4JZU - chains A and C; structure by X-ray diffraction, 1.70 A resolution.

== Chain A ==
Protein: RNA pyrophosphohydrolase
From: Bacillus subtilis subsp. subtilis
Notes: EC 3.6.1.55
UniProt: O35013 (YTKD_BACSU); residue numbers follow UniProt; this construct covers 1-158
Amino-acid sequence (158 residues; row label = number of the first residue in the row):
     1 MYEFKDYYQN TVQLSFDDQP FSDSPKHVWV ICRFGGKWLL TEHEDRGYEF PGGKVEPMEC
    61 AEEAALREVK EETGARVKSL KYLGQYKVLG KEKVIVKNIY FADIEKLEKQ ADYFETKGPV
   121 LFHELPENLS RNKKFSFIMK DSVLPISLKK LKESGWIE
Unresolved in the structure: 158
From the paper describing this entry:
  - binding site for the 2-nt RNA strand (chain C): Asn10
  - catalytic residues: Glu68, Glu115 (proposed by the authors, not directly observed)

== Chain C ==
Molecule: 2-nt RNA strand
Sequence (2 nucleotides; numbered 1 to 2; the number before each row is that of its first residue):
     1 XG
Modified positions: GCP (phosphomethylphosphonic acid guanylate ester) at position 1

== How chain A and chain C interact ==
Pairs across the interface - 14 pairs, chain A then chain C:
  Asp6(A) - GCP_1(C)
  Tyr8(A) - G2(C)  phosphate contact
  Asn10(A) - G2(C)  hydrogen bond to the phosphate
  Val12(A) - GCP_1(C)
  His27(A) - GCP_1(C)
  Lys54(A) - GCP_1(C)
  Tyr86(A) - GCP_1(C)
  Val88(A) - GCP_1(C)
  Lys93(A) - GCP_1(C)
  Ile95(A) - GCP_1(C)
  Lys97(A) - GCP_1(C)
  Phe137(A) - GCP_1(C)
  Ile138(A) - GCP_1(C)
  Asp141(A) - GCP_1(C)

== Summary ==
14 residues of chain A and 2 residues of chain C are in contact; the contacts include 1 hydrogen bond. Its one
hydrogen-bonded contact is Asn10(A)-G2(C). The paper reports catalytic residues Glu68(A) and Glu115(A); a
binding site for the 2-nt RNA strand (chain C) at Asn10(A).
Here chain A is RNA pyrophosphohydrolase (Bacillus subtilis subsp. subtilis) and chain C is a 2-nt RNA strand.
Entry 4JZU (Crystal structure of the Bacillus subtilis pyrophosphohydrolase BsRppH bound to a non-hydrolysable
triphosphorylated dinucleotide RNA (pcp-pGpG) ...) was determined by X-ray diffraction together with 4JZS,
4JZV and 4JZT from the same study.
